Entry 3VDD (X-ray diffraction, 3.20 A resolution); this record covers chains B and D of the 4 polymer chains in the assembly.

[Chain B]
Protein: Protein VP2
Organism: Human rhinovirus 2
Reference sequence: P04936 (POLG_HRV2); residues 1-261 here correspond to UniProt positions 70-330 (UniProt number = residue number + 69)
Chain sequence (261 residues; row label = number of the first residue in the row):
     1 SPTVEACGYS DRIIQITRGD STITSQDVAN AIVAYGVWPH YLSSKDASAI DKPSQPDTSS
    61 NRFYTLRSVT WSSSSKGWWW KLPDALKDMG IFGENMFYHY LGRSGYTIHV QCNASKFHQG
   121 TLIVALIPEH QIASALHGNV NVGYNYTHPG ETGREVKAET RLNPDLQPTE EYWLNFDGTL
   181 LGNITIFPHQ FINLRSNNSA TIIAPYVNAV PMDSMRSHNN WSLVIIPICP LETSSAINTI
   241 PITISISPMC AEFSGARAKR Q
Disordered / not traced: 1-10
UniProt features mapped onto this chain:
  - site: Gln261 (Cleavage)

[Chain D]
Protein: Protein VP4
Organism: Human rhinovirus 2
Reference sequence: P04936 (POLG_HRV2); residues 0-68 here correspond to UniProt positions 1-69 (UniProt number = residue number + 1)
Chain sequence (69 residues; each row starts with the number of its first residue; numbering starts at 0):
     0 MGAQVSRQNV GTHSTQNSVS NGSSLNYFNI NYFKDAASNG ASKLEFTQDP SKFTDPVKDV
    60 LEKGIPTLQ
Disordered / not traced: 0-23, 60-68
UniProt features mapped onto this chain:
  - site: Gln68 (Cleavage)
  - lipidation: Gly1 (N-myristoyl glycine)

[How chain B and chain D interact]
Residue-residue contacts (6; chain B residue first):
  Asn30(B) - Lys57(D)
  Ile32(B) - Pro55(D)  hydrophobic
  Val33(B) - Pro55(D)
  Tyr35(B) - Lys51(D)
  Gly36(B) - Lys51(D)
  Gly36(B) - Pro55(D)
Also at the interface, not in a pair above, chain B (7 interface residues in all): Ile14, Ala31
Also at the interface, not in a pair above, chain D (6 interface residues in all): Phe52, Val56, Asp58

[In short]
7 residues of chain B face 6 of chain D across their interface.
Here chain B is Protein VP2 and chain D is Protein VP4, both from Human rhinovirus 2. Entry 3VDD (Structure of
HRV2 capsid complexed with antiviral compound BTA798) was determined by X-ray diffraction.
